PDB entry 6OES | electron microscopy, 3.06 A resolution | chains C and M of the 10 polymer chains in the assembly

# Chain C
Protein: V(D)J recombination-activating protein 1
Source organism: Mus musculus
Notes: EC 3.1.-.-, 2.3.2.27
Reference sequence: P15919 (RAG1_MOUSE); residue numbers follow UniProt; this construct covers 1-1040
Chain sequence (1040 residues; row label = number of the first residue in the row):
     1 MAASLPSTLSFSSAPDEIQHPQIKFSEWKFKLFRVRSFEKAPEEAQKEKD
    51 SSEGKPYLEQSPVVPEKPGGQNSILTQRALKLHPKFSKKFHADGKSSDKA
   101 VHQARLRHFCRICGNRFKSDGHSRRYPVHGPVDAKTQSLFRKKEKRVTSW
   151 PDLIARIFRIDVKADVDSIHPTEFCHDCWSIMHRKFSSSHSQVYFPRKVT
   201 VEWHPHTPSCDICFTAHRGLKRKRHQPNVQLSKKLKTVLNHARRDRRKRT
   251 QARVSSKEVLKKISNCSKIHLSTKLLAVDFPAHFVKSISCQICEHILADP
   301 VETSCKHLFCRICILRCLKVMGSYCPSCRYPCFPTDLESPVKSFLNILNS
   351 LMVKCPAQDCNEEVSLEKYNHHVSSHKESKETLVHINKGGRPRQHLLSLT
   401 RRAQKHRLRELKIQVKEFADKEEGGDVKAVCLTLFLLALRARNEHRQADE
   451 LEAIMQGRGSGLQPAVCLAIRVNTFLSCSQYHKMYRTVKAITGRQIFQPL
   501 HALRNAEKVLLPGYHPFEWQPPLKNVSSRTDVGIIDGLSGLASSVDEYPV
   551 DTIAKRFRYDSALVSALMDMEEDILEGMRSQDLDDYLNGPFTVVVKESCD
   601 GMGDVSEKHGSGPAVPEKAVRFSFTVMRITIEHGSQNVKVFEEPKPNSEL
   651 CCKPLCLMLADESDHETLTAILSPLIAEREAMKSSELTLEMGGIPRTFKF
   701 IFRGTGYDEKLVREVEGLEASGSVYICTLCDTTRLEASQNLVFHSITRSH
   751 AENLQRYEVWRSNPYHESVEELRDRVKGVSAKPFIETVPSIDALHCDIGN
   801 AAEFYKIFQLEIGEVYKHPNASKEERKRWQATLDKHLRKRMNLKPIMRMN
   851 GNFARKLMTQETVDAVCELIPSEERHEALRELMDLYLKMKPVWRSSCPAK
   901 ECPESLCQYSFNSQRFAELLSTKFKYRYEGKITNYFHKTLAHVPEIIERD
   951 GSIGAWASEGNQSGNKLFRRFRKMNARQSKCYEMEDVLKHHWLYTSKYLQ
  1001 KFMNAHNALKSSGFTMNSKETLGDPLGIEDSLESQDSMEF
Unresolved in the structure: 1-460, 1008-1040
Differences from the reference sequence: engineered mutation Gln-962 (Glu in P15919)
Ion coordination: Ca2+: Asp-600, Gly-601 (shared with 1 residue of chain G); Zn2+: Cys-727, Cys-730, His-937, His-942
Swiss-Prot annotation at these positions:
  - zinc finger: Cys-290 to Arg-329 (RING-type), Leu-351 to Lys-380 (RAG1-type)
  - DNA-binding region: Gly-389 to Gln-456 (NBD)
  - binding site (Zn(2+)): Cys-266, His-270, Cys-290, Cys-293, His-295, Cys-305, His-307, Cys-310, Cys-313, Cys-325, Cys-328, Cys-355, Cys-360, His-372, His-376
  - binding site (a divalent metal cation): Asp-600, Asp-708
  - site: Trp-893 (Essential for DNA hairpin formation, participates in base-stacking interactions near the cleavage site)
  - cross-link: Lys-233 (Glycyl lysine isopeptide (Lys-Gly) (interchain with G-Cter in ubiquitin))
  - mutagenesis: Lys-233 (K233M: Abolishes autoubiquitination), His-307 (H307A: Displays lower E3 ligase activity and affects the joining step of V(D)J recombination), Cys-325 (C325G: Loss of E3 ligase activity and affects the joining step of V(D)J recombination), Arg-391 (R391A: Defects in converting nicked products to hairpins; R391L: Impairs DNA-binding and hairpin formation while maintaining some nicking activity), Arg-393 (R393A: Impairs DNA-binding and hairpin formation while maintaining some nicking activity), Arg-401 (R401A: Allows robust hairpin activity), Arg-402 (R402A: Defects in converting nicked products to hairpins), Lys-405 (K405A: Reduced hairpin activity), His-406 (H406A: Allows robust hairpin activity), Arg-407 (R407A: Impairs DNA-binding and reduces hairpin formation without affecting nicking activity), Asn-443 (N443A: Impairs DNA-binding; when associated with A-445), His-445 (H445A: Impairs DNA-binding; when associated with A-443), 22 further mutagenesis entries in UniProt
From the paper describing this entry:
  - binding site for the 50-nt DNA strand: Met-847, Arg-848
  - mutagenesis - E962Q: abolished catalytic activity (disintegration reaction) (citing earlier work)
  - mutagenesis - R848A (2 fold): increased catalytic activity on disintegration
  - mutagenesis - R848A (3 fold): increased catalytic activity (strand-transfer reaction)
  - binding site for the 61-nt DNA strand: Met-847

# Chain M
Molecule: 41-nt DNA strand
Sequence (41 nucleotides; row label = number of the first residue in the row):
    17 CACAGTGATGCAAATCAAGTGTGAAGCCAGACAAAAACCCG
Unresolved in the structure: 31-57

# Chain C / chain M interface
Pairs across the interface - 16 pairs, chain C then chain M:
  Lys-645(C) with DC19(M), phosphate contact
  Pro-646(C) with DC19(M), phosphate contact
  Ser-648(C) with DC19(M), sugar contact; DA20(M), hydrogen bond to the phosphate
  Glu-649(C) with DA20(M), sugar contact
  Leu-650(C) with DA20(M), phosphate contact
  Asn-852(C) with DA18(M), hydrogen bond to the base
  Arg-855(C) with DA18(M), salt bridge to the phosphate
  Pro-891(C) with DC17(M), base contact
  Arg-894(C) with DC17(M), sugar contact; DA18(M), salt bridge to the phosphate
  Ser-895(C) with DC17(M), sugar contact
  Ser-896(C) with DC17(M), hydrogen bond to the phosphate
  Glu-901(C) with DC17(M), phosphate contact
  Glu-959(C) with DA18(M), sugar contact
  Ser-963(C) with DA18(M), base contact
Other interface residues (no listed pair), chain C (15 interface residues in all): Asn-647

# In short
15 residues of chain C and 4 residues of chain M are in contact, with 3 hydrogen bonds and 2 salt bridges.
Polar pairs include Asn-852(C)/DA18(M), Ser-648(C)/DA20(M) and Ser-896(C)/DC17(M). The paper reports a binding
site for the 50-nt DNA strand at Met-847(C) and Arg-848(C); E962Q of chain C abolishes catalytic activity
(disintegration reaction).
Here chain C is V(D)J recombination-activating protein 1 (Mus musculus) and chain M is a 41-nt DNA strand.
Entry 6OES (Cryo-EM structure of mouse RAG1/2 STC complex (without NBD domain)) was determined by electron
microscopy (same publication as 6OET).
